Entry 8QJ7 (electron microscopy, 3.07 A resolution); this record covers chains A and D of the 4 polymer chains in the assembly.

Chain A:
Name: DNA polymerase alpha catalytic subunit
Source organism: Homo sapiens
Reference sequence: P09884 (DPOLA_HUMAN); numbering as in UniProt (aligned over 1-1462)
Chain sequence (1462 residues; each row starts with the number of its first residue):
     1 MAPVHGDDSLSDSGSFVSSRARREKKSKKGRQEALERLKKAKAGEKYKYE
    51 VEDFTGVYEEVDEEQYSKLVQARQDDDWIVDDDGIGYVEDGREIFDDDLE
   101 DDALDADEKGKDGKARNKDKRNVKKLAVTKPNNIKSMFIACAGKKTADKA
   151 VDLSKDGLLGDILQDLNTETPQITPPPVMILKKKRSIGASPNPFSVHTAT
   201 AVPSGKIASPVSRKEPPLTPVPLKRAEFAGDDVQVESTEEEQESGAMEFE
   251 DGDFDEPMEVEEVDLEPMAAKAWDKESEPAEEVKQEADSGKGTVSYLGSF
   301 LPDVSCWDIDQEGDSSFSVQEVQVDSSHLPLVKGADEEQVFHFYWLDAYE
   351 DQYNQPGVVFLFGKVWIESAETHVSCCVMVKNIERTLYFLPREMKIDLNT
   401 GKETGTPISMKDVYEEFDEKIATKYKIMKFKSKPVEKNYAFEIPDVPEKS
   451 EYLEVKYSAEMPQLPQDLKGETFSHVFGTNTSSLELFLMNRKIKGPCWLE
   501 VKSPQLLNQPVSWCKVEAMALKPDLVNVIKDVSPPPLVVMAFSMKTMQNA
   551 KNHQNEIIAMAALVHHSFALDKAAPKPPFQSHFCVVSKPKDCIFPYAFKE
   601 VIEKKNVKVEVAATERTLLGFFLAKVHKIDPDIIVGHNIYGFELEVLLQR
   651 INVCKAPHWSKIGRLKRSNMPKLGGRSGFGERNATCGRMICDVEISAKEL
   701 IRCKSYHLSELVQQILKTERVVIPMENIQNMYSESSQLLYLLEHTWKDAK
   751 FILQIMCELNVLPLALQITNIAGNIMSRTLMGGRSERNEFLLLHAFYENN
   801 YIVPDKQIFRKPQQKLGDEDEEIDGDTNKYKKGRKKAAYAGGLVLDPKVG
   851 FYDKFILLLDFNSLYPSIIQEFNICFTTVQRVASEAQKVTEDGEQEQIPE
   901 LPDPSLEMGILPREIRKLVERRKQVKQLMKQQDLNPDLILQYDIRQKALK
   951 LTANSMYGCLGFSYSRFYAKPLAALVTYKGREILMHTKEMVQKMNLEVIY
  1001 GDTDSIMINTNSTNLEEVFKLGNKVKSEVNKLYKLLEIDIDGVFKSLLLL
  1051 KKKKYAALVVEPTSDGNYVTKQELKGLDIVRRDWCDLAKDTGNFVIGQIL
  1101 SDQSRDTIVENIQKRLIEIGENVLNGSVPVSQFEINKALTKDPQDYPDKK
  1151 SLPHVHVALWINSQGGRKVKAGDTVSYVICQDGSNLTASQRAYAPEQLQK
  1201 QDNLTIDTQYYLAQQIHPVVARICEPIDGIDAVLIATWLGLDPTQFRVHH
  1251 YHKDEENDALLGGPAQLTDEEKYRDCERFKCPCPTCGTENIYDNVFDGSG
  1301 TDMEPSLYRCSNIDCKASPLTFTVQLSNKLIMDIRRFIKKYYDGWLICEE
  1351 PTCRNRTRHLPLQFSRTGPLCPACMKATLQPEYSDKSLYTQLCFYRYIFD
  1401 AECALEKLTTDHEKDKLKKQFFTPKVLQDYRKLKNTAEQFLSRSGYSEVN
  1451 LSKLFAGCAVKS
Unresolved in the structure: 1-337, 673-679, 815-841, 883-897, 1457-1462
Bound ions: Zn2+ site 1: Cys1283, Cys1286, Cys1310, Cys1315; Zn2+ site 2: Cys1348, Cys1353, Cys1371, Cys1374

Chain D:
Name: DNA primase large subunit
Source organism: Homo sapiens
Reference sequence: P49643 (PRI2_HUMAN); numbering as in UniProt (aligned over 1-509)
Chain sequence (509 residues; each row starts with the number of its first residue):
     1 MEFSGRKWRKLRLAGDQRNASYPHCLQFYLQPPSENISLIEFENLAIDRV
    51 KLLKSVENLGVSYVKGTEQYQSKLESELRKLKFSYRENLEDEYEPRRRDH
   101 ISHFILRLAYCQSEELRRWFIQQEMDLLRFRFSILPKDKIQDFLKDSQLQ
   151 FEAISDEEKTLREQEIVASSPSLSGLKLGFESIYKIPFADALDLFRGRKV
   201 YLEDGFAYVPLKDIVAIILNEFRAKLSKALALTARSLPAVQSDERLQPLL
   251 NHLSHSYTGQDYSTQGNVGKISLDQIDLLSTKSFPPCMRQLHKALRENHH
   301 LRHGGRMQYGLFLKGIGLTLEQALQFWKQEFIKGKMDPDKFDKGYSYNIR
   351 HSFGKEGKRTDYTPFSCLKIILSNPPSQGDYHGCPFRHSDPELLKQKLQS
   401 YKISPGGISQILDLVKGTHYQVACQKYFEMIHNVDDCGFSLNHPNQFFCE
   451 SQRILNGGKDIKKEPIQPETPQPKPSVQKTKDASSALASLNSSLEMDMEG
   501 LEDYFSEDS
Unresolved in the structure: 1-21, 456-509
Bound ions: 4Fe-4S cluster Fe: Cys287, Cys367, Cys384, Cys424
Ligand contacts: 4Fe-4S cluster (SF4): Pro285, Pro286, Cys287, Cys367, Ile370, Cys384, Pro385, Tyr420, Gln421, Cys424, Leu441, Pro444

How chain A and chain D interact:
Residue-residue contacts (74; chain A residue first):
  Pro899(A) - Arg235(D)  hydrogen bond (backbone-side chain)
  Tyr978(A) - Arg235(D)
  Arg981(A) - Pro238(D)
  Glu982(A) - Gln112(D)
  Glu982(A) - Glu114(D)
  Glu982(A) - Arg117(D)  salt bridge
  Glu989(A) - Ser113(D)
  Glu989(A) - Glu115(D)
  Gln992(A) - Arg387(D)
  Asn995(A) - Arg387(D)  hydrogen bond
  Asn1011(A) - Pro375(D)
  Asn1011(A) - Ser377(D)  hydrogen bond
  Arg1105(A) - His303(D)  hydrogen bond
  Arg1105(A) - Arg306(D)
  Asp1106(A) - His303(D)
  Asp1106(A) - Arg306(D)  salt bridge
  Gln1113(A) - Lys343(D)  hydrogen bond (side chain-backbone)
  Gln1113(A) - Gly344(D)  hydrogen bond (side chain-backbone)
  Gln1113(A) - Tyr347(D)
  Ile1117(A) - Tyr347(D)  hydrophobic
  Asp1228(A) - His303(D)  salt bridge
  Gly1229(A) - His303(D)
  Asp1231(A) - Gly357(D)
  Trp1238(A) - Tyr347(D)
  Arg1247(A) - Lys355(D)
  His1252(A) - Glu356(D)  salt bridge
  Asp1258(A) - His252(D)  salt bridge
  Leu1260(A) - Ser256(D)
  Leu1261(A) - His255(D)
  Leu1261(A) - Ser256(D)
  Leu1261(A) - Lys369(D)
  Leu1261(A) - Leu372(D)
  Leu1261(A) - Ser373(D)
  Gly1262(A) - Ser256(D)  hydrogen bond (backbone-backbone)
  Gly1262(A) - Thr258(D)
  Gly1262(A) - Ser366(D)  hydrogen bond (backbone-side chain)
  Gly1262(A) - Lys369(D)
  Gly1263(A) - Thr258(D)  hydrogen bond (backbone-side chain)
  Gly1263(A) - Asp261(D)
  Pro1264(A) - Tyr257(D)
  Pro1264(A) - Arg359(D)
  Ala1265(A) - Tyr257(D)
  Ala1265(A) - Thr258(D)
  Gln1266(A) - Glu43(D)
  Glu1271(A) - Lys358(D)
  Arg1274(A) - Glu356(D)  salt bridge
  Arg1274(A) - Lys358(D)
  Asp1275(A) - Glu356(D)
  Lys1386(A) - Arg245(D)
  Tyr1389(A) - Ile40(D)
  Tyr1446(A) - Arg245(D)  hydrogen bond (backbone-side chain)
  Ser1447(A) - Ser38(D)
  Ser1447(A) - Leu39(D)  hydrogen bond (backbone-backbone)
  Glu1448(A) - Asn36(D)
  Glu1448(A) - Ile37(D)
  Glu1448(A) - Ser38(D)
  Glu1448(A) - Arg245(D)
  Val1449(A) - Asn36(D)
  Val1449(A) - Ile37(D)  hydrogen bond (backbone-backbone)
  Val1449(A) - Phe42(D)  hydrophobic
  Val1449(A) - Arg245(D)
  Asn1450(A) - Glu35(D)
  Asn1450(A) - Asn36(D)
  Leu1451(A) - Pro33(D)
  Leu1451(A) - Glu35(D)  hydrogen bond (backbone-backbone)
  Leu1451(A) - Ile37(D)  hydrophobic
  Ser1452(A) - Ser34(D)  hydrogen bond (side chain-backbone)
  Leu1454(A) - Phe42(D)  hydrophobic
  Leu1454(A) - Leu108(D)  hydrophobic
  Leu1454(A) - Val240(D)
  Phe1455(A) - Pro32(D)  hydrophobic
  Phe1455(A) - Pro33(D)
  Phe1455(A) - Phe104(D)  hydrophobic
  Phe1455(A) - Leu108(D)  hydrophobic
Interface residues without a listed pair, chain A (49 interface residues in all): Lys854, Ile898, Glu900, Met985, Lys993, Glu997, Leu1234, Leu1267, Ala1456
Interface residues without a listed pair, chain D (61 interface residues in all): Ile47, Ile101, Ile105, Ala234, Ser236, Leu246, Pro248, Gln260, Leu301, Arg302, Met307, Asn348, His351, Leu368, Gln378, His388

In short:
Chain A and chain D form an interface of 49 and 61 residues respectively; the contacts include 14 hydrogen
bonds and 6 salt bridges. Among the polar pairs are Glu982(A)-Arg117(D), Asp1106(A)-Arg306(D) and
Asp1228(A)-His303(D). Chain D binds 4Fe-4S cluster.
Here chain A is DNA polymerase alpha catalytic subunit and chain D is DNA primase large subunit, both from
Homo sapiens. Entry 8QJ7 (Cryo-EM structure of human DNA polymerase alpha-primase in pre-initiation stage 1)
was determined by electron microscopy.
